7KT0 - chains A and T of the 4 polymer chains in the assembly; structure by X-ray diffraction, 1.36 A resolution.

[Chain A]
Name: DNA-directed DNA/RNA polymerase mu
Source organism: Homo sapiens
Notes: EC 2.7.7.7
Reference sequence: Q9NP87 (DPOLM_HUMAN); residue numbers follow UniProt; this construct covers 127-397, 410-494
Amino-acid sequence (356 residues; numbered 127 to 494; 12 numbers in that range are skipped by the numbering (no residue carries them; nothing is unmodelled there); the number before each row is that of its first residue):
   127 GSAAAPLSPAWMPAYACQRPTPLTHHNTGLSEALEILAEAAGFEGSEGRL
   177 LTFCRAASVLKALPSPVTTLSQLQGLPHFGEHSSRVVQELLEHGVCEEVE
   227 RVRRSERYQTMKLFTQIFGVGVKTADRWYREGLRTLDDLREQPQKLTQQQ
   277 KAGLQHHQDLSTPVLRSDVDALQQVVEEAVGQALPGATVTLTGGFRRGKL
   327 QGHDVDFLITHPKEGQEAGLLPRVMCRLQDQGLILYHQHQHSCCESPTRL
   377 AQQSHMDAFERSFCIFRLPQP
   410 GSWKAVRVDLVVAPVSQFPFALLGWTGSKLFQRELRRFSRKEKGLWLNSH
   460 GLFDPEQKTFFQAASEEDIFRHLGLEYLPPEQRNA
Disordered / not traced: 127-136, 367-383
Covalently attached groups: 2,3-dihydroxy-1,4-dithiobutane (DTT) linked to Cys180
Construct notes: conflict Ser128 (Pro in Q9NP87), Ala129 (Arg in Q9NP87), Ala130 (Lys in Q9NP87), Ala131 (Gly in Q9NP87), Gly410 (Pro in Q9NP87)
Ion coordination: Na+: Thr241, Ile243, Val246 (shared with 1 residue of chain P); Mg2+ site 1: Asp330, Asp332, Asp418 (together with 2'-deoxyguanosine-5'-triphosphate); Mg2+ site 2: Asp330, Asp332 (together with 2'-deoxyguanosine-5'-triphosphate)
Small-molecule neighbours: 2'-deoxyguanosine-5'-triphosphate (DGT): Gly319, Gly320, Arg323, Lys325, Gly328, His329, Asp330, Asp332, Asp418, Trp434
Curated features (UniProtKB/Swiss-Prot):
  - region: Arg323 to Asp332 (Involved in ssDNA binding)
  - binding site (Mg(2+)): Asp330, Asp332, Asp418
  - site: Gly433 (Responsible for the low discrimination between dNTP and rNTP)
Reported in the primary citation:
  - mutagenesis - K438D (37- and 23-fold): decreased catalytic activity on 2'-deoxyguanosine-5'-triphosphate
  - mutagenesis - K438D: unchanged catalytic activity on presence of Mn2+
  - mutagenesis - R445A: increased catalytic activity on dGTP misinsertion
  - mutagenesis - K438D: decreased catalytic activity on Mg2+-dependent dGTP:At
  - mutagenesis - K438D (23-fold): decreased catalytic activity on :Ct insertion

[Chain T]
Molecule: 9-nt DNA strand
Sequence (9 nucleotides; numbered 1 to 9; the number before each row is that of its first residue):
     1 CGGCATACG

[Chain A / chain T interface]
Contacting residue pairs - 23 pairs, chain A then chain T:
  Gly174(A) - DC4(T)  base contact
  Leu177(A) - DC4(T)  phosphate contact
  Leu177(A) - DA5(T)  phosphate contact
  His365(A) - DG9(T)  phosphate contact
  Phe385(A) - DG9(T)  phosphate contact
  Glu386(A) - DC8(T)  sugar contact
  Glu386(A) - DG9(T)  hydrogen bond to the phosphate
  Arg387(A) - DA7(T)  hydrogen bond to the base
  Arg387(A) - DC8(T)  hydrogen bond to the sugar
  Arg387(A) - DG9(T)  hydrogen bond to the phosphate
  Lys438(A) - DA5(T)  base contact
  Arg442(A) - DA5(T)  salt bridge to the phosphate
  Arg445(A) - DA5(T)  hydrogen bond to the base
  Arg445(A) - DT6(T)  hydrogen bond to the sugar
  Arg446(A) - DA5(T)  sugar contact
  Arg449(A) - DT6(T)  salt bridge to the phosphate
  Lys450(A) - DG3(T)  hydrogen bond to the phosphate
  Lys450(A) - DC4(T)  salt bridge to the phosphate
  Leu456(A) - DT6(T)  sugar contact
  Asn457(A) - DT6(T)  phosphate contact
  Asn457(A) - DA7(T)  hydrogen bond to the phosphate
  His459(A) - DA7(T)  hydrogen bond to the phosphate
  His459(A) - DC8(T)  salt bridge to the phosphate
Also at the interface, not in a pair above, chain A (18 interface residues in all): Arg181, Gln364, Phe389

[Overview]
The interface between chain A and chain T involves 18 residues on one side and 7 on the other; the contacts
include 9 hydrogen bonds and 4 salt bridges. Among the polar pairs are Arg387(A)-DA7(T), Arg445(A)-DA5(T) and
Arg387(A)-DC8(T). From the paper: K438D of chain A reduces catalytic activity on
2'-deoxyguanosine-5'-triphosphate; R445A of chain A increases catalytic activity on dGTP misinsertion.
Here chain A is DNA-directed DNA/RNA polymerase mu (Homo sapiens) and chain T is a 9-nt DNA strand. Entry 7KT0
(DNA Polymerase Mu, dGTP:At Ground State Ternary Complex, 50 mM Mg2+ (60min)) was determined by X-ray
diffraction, deposited together with 7KSS, 7KST, 7KSU, 7KSV, 7KSW, 7KSX and 25 further entries.
